PDB entry 2XWA | X-ray diffraction, 2.80 A resolution | chain A

== Chain A ==
Name: Complement factor D
Organism: Homo sapiens
Notes: EC 3.4.21.46
Reference sequence: P00746 (CFAD_HUMAN); residues 1-228 here correspond to UniProt positions 26-253 (UniProt number = residue number + 25)
Sequence (228 residues; each row starts with the number of its first residue):
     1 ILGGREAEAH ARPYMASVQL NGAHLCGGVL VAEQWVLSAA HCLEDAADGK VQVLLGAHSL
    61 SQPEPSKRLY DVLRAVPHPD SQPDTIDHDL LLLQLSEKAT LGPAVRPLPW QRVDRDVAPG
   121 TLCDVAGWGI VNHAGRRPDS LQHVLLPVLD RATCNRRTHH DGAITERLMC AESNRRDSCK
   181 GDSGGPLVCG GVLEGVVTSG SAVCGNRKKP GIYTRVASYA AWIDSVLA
Sequence notes: engineered mutation Ala202 (Arg227 in P00746)
Disulfide bonds: Cys26-Cys42, Cys123-Cys189, Cys154-Cys170, Cys179-Cys204
What the authors report for this chain:
  - catalytic residues: Ser183 (citing earlier work)

== Summary ==
From the paper: the catalytic residue Ser183.
Chain A is Complement factor D (Homo sapiens); the structure, Crystal Structure of Complement Factor D Mutant
R202A, was determined by X-ray diffraction, deposited together with 2XW9, 2XWB and 2XWJ.
